PDB entry 5MPC | electron microscopy, 7.70 A resolution (low resolution: residue-level contacts below are approximate; hydrogen-bond / salt-bridge calls are withheld) | chains K and L of the 48 polymer chains in the assembly

== Chain K ==
Molecule: 26S protease regulatory subunit 6B homolog
Organism: Saccharomyces cerevisiae (strain ATCC 204508 / S288c)
UniProtKB: P33298 (PRS6B_YEAST); residues 1-428 here = UniProt positions 1-428
Sequence (428 residues; each row starts with the number of its first residue):
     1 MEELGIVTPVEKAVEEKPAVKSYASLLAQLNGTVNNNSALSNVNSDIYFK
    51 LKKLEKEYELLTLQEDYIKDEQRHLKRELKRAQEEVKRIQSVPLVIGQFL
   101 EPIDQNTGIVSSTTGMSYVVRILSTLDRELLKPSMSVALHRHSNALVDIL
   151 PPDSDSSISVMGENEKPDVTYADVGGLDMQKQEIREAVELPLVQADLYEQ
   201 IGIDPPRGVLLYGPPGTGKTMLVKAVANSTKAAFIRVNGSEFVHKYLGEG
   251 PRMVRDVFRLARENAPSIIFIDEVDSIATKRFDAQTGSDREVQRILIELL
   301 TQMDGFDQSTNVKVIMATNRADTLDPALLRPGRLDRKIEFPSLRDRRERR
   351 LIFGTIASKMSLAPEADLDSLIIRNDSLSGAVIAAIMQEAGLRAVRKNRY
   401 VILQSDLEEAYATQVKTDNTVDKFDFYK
Unresolved in the structure: 1-39
Residues lining bound ligands:
  - ADP (adenosine-5'-diphosphate): Val174, Gly175, Gly176, Leu177, Pro215, Gly216, Thr217, Gly218, Lys219, Thr220, Met221, Ile352, Thr355, Gly380, Ala381
  - ATP (adenosine-5'-triphosphate): Arg207, Leu300, Asp304, Asp307, Leu328, Arg333

== Chain L ==
Molecule: 26S protease subunit RPT4
Organism: Saccharomyces cerevisiae (strain ATCC 204508 / S288c)
UniProtKB: P53549 (PRS10_YEAST); residue numbers follow UniProt; this construct covers 1-437
Sequence (437 residues; row label = number of the first residue in the row):
     1 MSEEQDPLLAGLGETSGDNHTQQSHEQQPEQPQETEEHHEEEPSRVDPEQ
    51 EAHNKALNQFKRKLLEHRRYDDQLKQRRQNIRDLEKLYDKTENDIKALQS
   101 IGQLIGEVMKELSEEKYIVKASSGPRYIVGVRNSVDRSKLKKGVRVTLDI
   151 TTLTIMRILPRETDPLVYNMTSFEQGEITFDGIGGLTEQIRELREVIELP
   201 LKNPEIFQRVGIKPPKGVLLYGPPGTGKTLLAKAVAATIGANFIFSPASG
   251 IVDKYIGESARIIREMFAYAKEHEPCIIFMDEVDAIGGRRFSEGTSADRE
   301 IQRTLMELLTQMDGFDNLGQTKIIMATNRPDTLDPALLRPGRLDRKVEIP
   351 LPNEAGRLEIFKIHTAKVKKTGEFDFEAAVKMSDGFNGADIRNCATEAGF
   401 FAIRDDRDHINPDDLMKAVRKVAEVKKLEGTIEYQKL
Unresolved in the structure: 1-48, 437
Ion coordination: Mg2+: Thr229 (together with ADP)
Residues lining bound ligands: ADP (adenosine-5'-diphosphate): Gly182, Ile183, Gly184, Leu186, Pro224, Gly225, Thr226, Gly227, Lys228, Thr229, Leu230, Asn328, Ile360, His364, Gly388, Ala389

== Chain K / chain L interface ==
Contacting residue pairs (74; chain K residue first):
  Val92(K) - Val129(L)
  Val92(K) - Gly130(L)
  Pro93(K) - Thr152(L)
  Leu94(K) - Lys116(L)
  Leu94(K) - Tyr127(L)
  Leu94(K) - Ile128(L)
  Val95(K) - Arg126(L)
  Val95(K) - Tyr127(L)
  Ile96(K) - Ile118(L)
  Ile96(K) - Arg126(L)
  Ile96(K) - Ile128(L)
  Gly97(K) - Arg126(L)
  Thr113(K) - Pro125(L)
  Thr113(K) - Arg126(L)
  Ser136(K) - Arg126(L)
  Ala138(K) - Ile128(L)
  Arg141(K) - Ile150(L)
  Arg141(K) - Thr151(L)
  Arg141(K) - Leu153(L)
  Asp148(K) - Lys116(L)
  Leu150(K) - Ile128(L)
  Asp153(K) - Lys110(L)
  Ser154(K) - Leu112(L)
  Ser154(K) - Ile118(L)
  Asp155(K) - Met109(L)
  Asp155(K) - Arg126(L)
  Ser156(K) - Lys110(L)
  Pro167(K) - Phe315(L)
  Asp168(K) - Phe315(L)
  Lys224(K) - Phe315(L)
  Gly239(K) - Arg290(L)
  Ser240(K) - Arg290(L)
  Ser240(K) - Arg299(L)
  Ser240(K) - Arg303(L)
  Glu241(K) - Arg303(L)
  Val243(K) - Ser292(L)
  Val243(K) - Arg299(L)
  His244(K) - Ser292(L)
  His244(K) - Glu293(L)
  His244(K) - Gly294(L)
  His244(K) - Ser296(L)
  His244(K) - Arg299(L)
  Lys245(K) - Ser296(L)
  Lys245(K) - Arg303(L)
  Tyr246(K) - Tyr255(L)
  Tyr246(K) - Ser296(L)
  Leu247(K) - Ser296(L)
  Glu273(K) - Arg290(L)
  Thr286(K) - Glu293(L)
  Ser288(K) - Glu293(L)
  Asp289(K) - Glu293(L)
  Val292(K) - Ser292(L)
  Lys359(K) - Gly211(L)
  Lys359(K) - Ile212(L)
  Lys359(K) - Lys213(L)
  Met360(K) - Arg209(L)
  Met360(K) - Val210(L)
  Met360(K) - Gly211(L)
  Met387(K) - Gly211(L)
  Met387(K) - Ile212(L)
  Gln388(K) - Asp344(L)
  Gln388(K) - Arg345(L)
  Gly391(K) - Val210(L)
  Gly391(K) - Ile212(L)
  Ala394(K) - Val210(L)
  Val395(K) - Leu199(L)
  Val395(K) - Ile206(L)
  Val395(K) - Phe207(L)
  Arg396(K) - Glu195(L)
  Arg399(K) - Val210(L)
  Tyr400(K) - Ile206(L)
  Tyr400(K) - Arg209(L)
  Tyr400(K) - Val210(L)
  Ile402(K) - Val210(L)
Other interface residues (no listed pair), chain K (48 interface residues in all): Ser112, Ile158, Lys166, Asn238, Leu392
Other interface residues (no listed pair), chain L (37 interface residues in all): Thr154, Glu300

== Overview ==
Chain K and chain L form an interface of 48 and 37 residues respectively. Bound to chain K: ADP and ATP. Chain
L binds ADP.
Chain K is 26S protease regulatory subunit 6B homolog and chain L is 26S protease subunit RPT4, both from
Saccharomyces cerevisiae (strain ATCC 204508 / S288c); the structure, 26S proteasome in presence of BeFx (s4),
was determined by electron microscopy together with 5MP9, 5MPA, 5MPB, 5MPD and 5MPE from the same study.
